PDB entry 1YZE | X-ray diffraction, 2.00 A resolution | chain A

Chain A:
Protein: Ubiquitin carboxyl-terminal hydrolase 7
From: Homo sapiens
Notes: EC 3.1.2.15
UniProtKB: Q93009 (UBP7_HUMAN); numbering as in UniProt (aligned over 54-205)
Amino-acid sequence (155 residues; row label = number of the first residue in the row):
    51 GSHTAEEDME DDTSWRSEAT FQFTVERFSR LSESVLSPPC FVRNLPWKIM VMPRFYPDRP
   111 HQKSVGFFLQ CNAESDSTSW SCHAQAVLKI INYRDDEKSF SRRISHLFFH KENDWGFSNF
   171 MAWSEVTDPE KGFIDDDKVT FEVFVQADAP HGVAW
Unresolved in the structure: 51-64, 79-84, 105-114, 142-149, 174-187, 204-205
Differences from the reference sequence: cloning artifact (51-53)
Curated features (UniProtKB/Swiss-Prot):
  - mutagenesis: Asp164 (D164A: Decreased binding to p53/TP53 and MDM2), Trp165 (W165A: Loss of binding to p53/TP53 and MDM2)

Summary:
From UniProt: 2 mutagenesis sites.
Chain A is Ubiquitin carboxyl-terminal hydrolase 7 (Homo sapiens); the structure, Crystal structure of the
N-terminal domain of USP7/HAUSP, was determined by X-ray diffraction, deposited together with 1YY6.
